PDB entry 5DN5 | X-ray diffraction, 2.15 A resolution | chain A

Chain A:
Protein: Peptidoglycan hydrolase FlgJ
Organism: Salmonella typhimurium (strain LT2 / SGSC1412 / ATCC 700720)
Notes: EC 3.2.1.-
UniProtKB: P15931 (FLGJ_SALTY); residues 151-301 here = UniProt positions 151-301
Amino-acid sequence (160 residues; row label = number of the first residue in the row):
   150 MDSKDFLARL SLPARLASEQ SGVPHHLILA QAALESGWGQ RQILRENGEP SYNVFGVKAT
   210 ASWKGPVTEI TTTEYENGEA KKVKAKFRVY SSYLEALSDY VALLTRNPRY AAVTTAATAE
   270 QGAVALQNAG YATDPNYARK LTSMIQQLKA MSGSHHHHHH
Disordered / not traced: 150, 302-309
Sequence notes: initiating methionine (150); expression tag (302-309)
Bound ions: Na+ near Thr254 (its only coordinating residue here)
UniProt features mapped onto this chain:
  - active site: Glu223, Asp248
  - mutagenesis: Glu223 (E223Q: Reduced enzymatic activity and poor motility; strongly reduced enzymatic activity and severely attenuated motility; when associated with N-248), Asp248 (D248N: Reduced enzymatic activity and poor motility)
What the authors report for this chain:
  - catalytic residues: Glu184, Glu223 (citing earlier work)
  - conformationally variable residues (order/disorder transition): Glu223 to Ala229

Summary:
UniProt lists active-site residues Glu223 and Asp248 and 2 mutagenesis sites. From the paper: catalytic
residues Glu184 and Glu223; conformational variability at Glu223.
Chain A is Peptidoglycan hydrolase FlgJ (Salmonella typhimurium (strain LT2 / SGSC1412 / ATCC 700720)); the
structure, Structure of a C-terminally truncated glycoside hydrolase domain from Salmonella typhimurium FlgJ,
was determined by X-ray diffraction (same publication as 5DN4).
